7CUH - chains A and B; structure by X-ray diffraction, 3.00 A resolution.

== Chain A ==
Name: Protection of telomeres protein 1
Source organism: Schizosaccharomyces pombe (strain 972 / ATCC 24843)
Reference sequence: O13988 (POT1_SCHPO); residues 1-339 here = UniProt positions 1-339
Amino-acid sequence (339 residues; row label = number of the first residue in the row):
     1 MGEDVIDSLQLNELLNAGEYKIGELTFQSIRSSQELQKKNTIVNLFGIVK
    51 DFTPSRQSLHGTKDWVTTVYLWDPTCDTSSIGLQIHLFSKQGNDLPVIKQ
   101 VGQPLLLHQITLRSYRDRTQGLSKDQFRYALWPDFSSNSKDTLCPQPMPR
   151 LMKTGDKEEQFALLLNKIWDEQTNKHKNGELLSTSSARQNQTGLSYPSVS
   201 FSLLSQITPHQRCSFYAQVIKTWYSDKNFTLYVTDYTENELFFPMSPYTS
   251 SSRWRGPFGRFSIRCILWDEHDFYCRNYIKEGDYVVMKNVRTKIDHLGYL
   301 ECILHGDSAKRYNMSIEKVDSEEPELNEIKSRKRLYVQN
Unresolved in the structure: 1-7, 174-198, 338-339
From the paper describing this entry:
  - binding site for Telomere single-strand DNA (chain B): Trp223, Tyr224, Asp269, His305, Gly306, Asp307

== Chain B ==
Molecule: Telomere single-strand DNA
Sequence (18 nucleotides; each row starts with the number of its first residue):
     1 GGTTACAGGGGTTACGGT

== How chain A and chain B interact ==
Pairs across the interface (80; chain A residue first):
  Asn40(A) - DG2(B)  phosphate contact
  Arg56(A) - DC6(B)  salt bridge to the phosphate
  Ser58(A) - DT4(B)  hydrogen bond to the base
  Ser58(A) - DA5(B)  phosphate contact
  Leu59(A) - DT4(B)  hydrogen bond to the phosphate
  Leu59(A) - DA5(B)  hydrogen bond to the phosphate
  His60(A) - DT3(B)  base contact
  His60(A) - DT4(B)  sugar contact
  Gly61(A) - DT3(B)  base contact
  Thr62(A) - DT3(B)  hydrogen bond to the base
  Thr62(A) - DT4(B)  hydrogen bond to the base
  Lys63(A) - DT4(B)  hydrogen bond to the base
  Asp64(A) - DT4(B)  hydrogen bond to the base
  Val66(A) - DA5(B)  sugar contact
  Tyr70(A) - DA7(B)  phosphate contact
  Gln84(A) - DC6(B)  hydrogen bond to the base
  Gln84(A) - DA7(B)  phosphate contact
  His86(A) - DA5(B)  sugar contact
  His86(A) - DC6(B)  hydrogen bond to the base
  Phe88(A) - DG2(B)  base contact
  Phe88(A) - DT4(B)  base contact
  Phe88(A) - DA5(B)  base contact
  Lys90(A) - DT3(B)  hydrogen bond to the base
  Thr111(A) - DG2(B)  hydrogen bond to the base
  Arg113(A) - DG2(B)  sugar contact
  Arg113(A) - DT3(B)  salt bridge to the phosphate
  Arg113(A) - DC6(B)  base contact
  Tyr115(A) - DC6(B)  base contact
  Arg116(A) - DA7(B)  phosphate contact
  Arg116(A) - DG8(B)  salt bridge to the phosphate
  Gln120(A) - DC6(B)  hydrogen bond to the base
  Leu122(A) - DG2(B)  sugar contact
  Ser123(A) - DG2(B)  hydrogen bond to the base
  Lys124(A) - DG1(B)  hydrogen bond to the base
  Lys124(A) - DG2(B)  base contact
  Asp125(A) - DG1(B)  hydrogen bond to the base
  Lys221(A) - DG16(B)  hydrogen bond to the base
  Trp223(A) - DG16(B)  stacking on the base
  Trp223(A) - DG17(B)  sugar contact
  Trp223(A) - DT18(B)  stacking on the base
  Tyr224(A) - DT18(B)  stacking on the base
  Lys227(A) - DG11(B)  salt bridge to the phosphate
  Asn228(A) - DG11(B)  sugar contact
  Tyr232(A) - DT12(B)  base contact
  Tyr232(A) - DA14(B)  base contact
  Tyr232(A) - DC15(B)  hydrogen bond to the base
  Tyr232(A) - DG16(B)  hydrogen bond to the base
  Phe243(A) - DA14(B)  stacking on the base
  Met245(A) - DA14(B)  phosphate contact
  Met245(A) - DC15(B)  phosphate contact
  Thr249(A) - DC15(B)  hydrogen bond to the phosphate
  Ser251(A) - DG16(B)  phosphate contact
  Ser252(A) - DC15(B)  hydrogen bond to the phosphate
  Ser252(A) - DG17(B)  base contact
  Arg253(A) - DG17(B)  hydrogen bond to the base
  Arg264(A) - DG11(B)  base contact
  Arg264(A) - DT12(B)  hydrogen bond to the base
  Arg264(A) - DA14(B)  base contact
  Ile266(A) - DG11(B)  base contact
  Trp268(A) - DG10(B)  stacking on the base
  Trp268(A) - DG11(B)  base contact
  Asp269(A) - DG9(B)  hydrogen bond to the base
  Asp269(A) - DG10(B)  hydrogen bond to the base
  Lys293(A) - DG11(B)  hydrogen bond to the base
  Asp295(A) - DA14(B)  hydrogen bond to the base
  Leu297(A) - DT13(B)  base contact
  Glu301(A) - DG11(B)  hydrogen bond to the base
  Ile303(A) - DG11(B)  base contact
  His305(A) - DG9(B)  base contact
  His305(A) - DG10(B)  hydrogen bond to the base
  Gly306(A) - DG8(B)  base contact
  Gly306(A) - DG9(B)  hydrogen bond to the base
  Gly306(A) - DG10(B)  hydrogen bond to the base
  Asp307(A) - DG8(B)  hydrogen bond to the base
  Ser308(A) - DG8(B)  hydrogen bond to the base
  Ala309(A) - DG8(B)  base contact
  Arg311(A) - DA7(B)  salt bridge to the phosphate
  Arg311(A) - DG8(B)  base contact
  Tyr312(A) - DG8(B)  base contact
  Tyr312(A) - DG9(B)  base contact
Also at the interface, not in a pair above, chain A (55 interface residues in all): Thr222, Trp254, Tyr299

== Summary ==
The interface between chain A and chain B involves 55 residues on one side and 18 on the other; the contacts
include 32 hydrogen bonds, 5 salt bridges and 5 aromatic stacking contacts. Among the polar pairs are
Ser58(A)-DT4(B), Thr62(A)-DT3(B) and Thr62(A)-DT4(B). From the paper: a binding site for Telomere
single-strand DNA (chain B) at Trp223(A), Tyr224(A) and Asp269(A) among others.
Here chain A is Protection of telomeres protein 1 (Schizosaccharomyces pombe (strain 972 / ATCC 24843)) and
chain B is Telomere single-strand DNA. Entry 7CUH (Crystal structure of fission yeast Pot1 and ssDNA) was
determined by X-ray diffraction, deposited together with 7CUI and 7CUJ.
